PDB entry 4Y77 | X-ray diffraction, 2.50 A resolution | chains O and P of the 34 polymer chains in the assembly

[Chain O]
Molecule: Proteasome subunit alpha type-2
Organism: Saccharomyces cerevisiae (strain ATCC 204508 / S288c)
Notes: EC 3.4.25.1
UniProtKB: P23639 (PSA2_YEAST); residue numbers follow UniProt; this construct covers 1-250
Amino-acid sequence (250 residues; numbered 1 to 250; the number before each row is that of its first residue):
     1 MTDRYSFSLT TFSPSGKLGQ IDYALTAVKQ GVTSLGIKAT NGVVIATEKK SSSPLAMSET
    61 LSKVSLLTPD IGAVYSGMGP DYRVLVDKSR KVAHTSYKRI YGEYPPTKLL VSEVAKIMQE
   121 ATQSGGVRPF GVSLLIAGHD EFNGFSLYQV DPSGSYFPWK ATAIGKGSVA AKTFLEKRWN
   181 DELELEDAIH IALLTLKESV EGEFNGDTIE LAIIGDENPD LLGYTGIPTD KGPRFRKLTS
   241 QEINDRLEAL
Swiss-Prot annotation at these positions:
  - cross-link: K108 (Glycyl lysine isopeptide (Lys-Gly) (interchain with G-Cter in ubiquitin))

[Chain P]
Molecule: Proteasome subunit alpha type-3
Organism: Saccharomyces cerevisiae (strain ATCC 204508 / S288c)
Notes: EC 3.4.25.1
UniProtKB: P23638 (PSA3_YEAST); residues 0-257 here correspond to UniProt positions 1-258 (UniProt number = residue number + 1)
Amino-acid sequence (258 residues; each row starts with the number of its first residue; numbering starts at 0):
     0 MGSRRYDSRT TIFSPEGRLY QVEYALESIS HAGTAIGIMA SDGIVLAAER KVTSTLLEQD
    60 TSTEKLYKLN DKIAVAVAGL TADAEILINT ARIHAQNYLK TYNEDIPVEI LVRRLSDIKQ
   120 GYTQHGGLRP FGVSFIYAGY DDRYGYQLYT SNPSGNYTGW KAISVGANTS AAQTLLQMDY
   180 KDDMKVDDAI ELALKTLSKT TDSSALTYDR LEFATIRKGA NDGEVYQKIF KPQEIKDILV
   240 KTGITKKDED EEADEDMK
Unresolved in the structure: 0, 245-257
Swiss-Prot annotation at these positions:
  - cross-link (Glycyl lysine isopeptide (Lys-Gly)): K99 (interchain with G-Cter in ubiquitin), K198 (interchain with G-Cter in ubiquitin), K230 (interchain with G-Cter in ubiquitin)

[How chain O and chain P interact]
Contacting residue pairs (63; chain O residue first):
  R4(O) - S2(P)
  Y5(O) - S2(P)
  Y5(O) - Y5(P)
  S6(O) - G125(P)
  S6(O) - L127(P)
  F7(O) - S2(P)
  F7(O) - Y5(P)
  F7(O) - D6(P)
  F7(O) - G126(P)
  S8(O) - G126(P)  hydrogen bond (backbone-backbone)
  S8(O) - L127(P)
  S8(O) - R128(P)  hydrogen bond (side chain-backbone)
  T10(O) - R128(P)
  T11(O) - S7(P)
  T11(O) - T9(P)
  T11(O) - Q20(P)
  F12(O) - Q20(P)
  F12(O) - Y23(P)
  F12(O) - A24(P)  hydrophobic
  F12(O) - R128(P)
  F12(O) - P129(P)
  F12(O) - G131(P)
  S13(O) - Y23(P)
  P14(O) - Y23(P)  hydrophobic
  P14(O) - E26(P)
  S15(O) - E26(P)
  S15(O) - H30(P)
  G16(O) - Y23(P)
  G16(O) - S27(P)  hydrogen bond (backbone-side chain)
  L18(O) - L79(P)  hydrophobic
  K38(O) - E57(P)  salt bridge
  S112(O) - E84(P)
  K116(O) - I85(P)
  Q119(O) - A81(P)
  Q119(O) - D82(P)  hydrogen bond
  Q119(O) - I85(P)
  Q119(O) - R128(P)
  T122(O) - R128(P)  hydrogen bond (backbone-side chain)
  Q123(O) - Y121(P)
  Q123(O) - L127(P)
  Q123(O) - R128(P)  hydrogen bond (side chain-backbone)
  Q123(O) - P129(P)
  Q123(O) - F130(P)
  G125(O) - L127(P)
  S153(O) - A81(P)
  G154(O) - A81(P)
  S155(O) - A81(P)
  Y156(O) - E84(P)  hydrogen bond
  F157(O) - L56(P)  hydrophobic
  P158(O) - L56(P)
  P158(O) - E57(P)  hydrogen bond (backbone-backbone)
  P158(O) - T60(P)
  P158(O) - S61(P)
  W159(O) - S53(P)
  W159(O) - L55(P)
  W159(O) - L56(P)
  K160(O) - T54(P)
  K160(O) - L55(P)  hydrogen bond (backbone-backbone)
  K160(O) - L56(P)
  K160(O) - E57(P)
  A161(O) - L55(P)
  L175(O) - L55(P)  hydrophobic
  E176(O) - T54(P)
Other interface residues (no listed pair), chain O (34 interface residues in all): S124, Y148, W179
Other interface residues (no listed pair), chain P (32 interface residues in all): T80

[In short]
34 residues of chain O face 32 of chain P across their interface; the contacts include 9 hydrogen bonds and 1
salt bridge. Among the polar pairs are K38(O)-E57(P), S8(O)-R128(P) and G16(O)-S27(P).
Here chain O is Proteasome subunit alpha type-2 and chain P is Proteasome subunit alpha type-3, both from
Saccharomyces cerevisiae (strain ATCC 204508 / S288c). Entry 4Y77 (Yeast 20S proteasome in complex with
Ac-LAF-ep) was determined by X-ray diffraction (same publication as 4Y69, 4Y6A, 4Y6V, 4Y6Z, 4Y70, 4Y74 and 34
further entries).
